PDB entry 2OXX | X-ray diffraction, 2.30 A resolution | chain A

[Chain A]
Molecule: Casein kinase II subunit alpha
Source organism: Zea mays
Notes: EC 2.7.11.1
UniProtKB: P28523 (CSK2A_MAIZE); residues 6-337 here correspond to UniProt positions 1-332 (UniProt number = residue number - 5)
Sequence (332 residues; numbered 6 to 337; the number before each row is that of its first residue):
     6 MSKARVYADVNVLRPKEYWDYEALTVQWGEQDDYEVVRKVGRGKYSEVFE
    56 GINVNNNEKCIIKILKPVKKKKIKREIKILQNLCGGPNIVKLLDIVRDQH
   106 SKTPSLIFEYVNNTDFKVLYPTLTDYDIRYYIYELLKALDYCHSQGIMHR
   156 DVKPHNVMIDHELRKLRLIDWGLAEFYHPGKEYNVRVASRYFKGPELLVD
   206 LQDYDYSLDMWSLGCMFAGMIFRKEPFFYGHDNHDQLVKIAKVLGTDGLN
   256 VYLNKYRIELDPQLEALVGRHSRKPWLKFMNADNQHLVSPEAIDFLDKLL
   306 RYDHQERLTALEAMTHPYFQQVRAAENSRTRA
Disordered / not traced: 6, 332-337
Ligand contacts: K22 (4,5,6,7-tetrabromo-1h,3H-benzimidazol-2-thione): V45, G46, R47, V53, I66, V95, F113, E114, V116, N118, M163, I174
Swiss-Prot annotation at these positions:
  - active site: D156 (Proton acceptor)
  - binding site (ATP): V45 to V53, K68

[Summary]
Ligands of chain A: compound K22. From UniProt: active-site residue D156 and 10 ATP-binding residues.
Chain A is Casein kinase II subunit alpha (Zea mays); the structure, Protein kinase CK2 in complex with
tetrabromobenzoimidazole derivatives K17, K22 and K32, was determined by X-ray diffraction together with 2OXD
and 2OXY from the same study.
